5T5T - chains A and B of the 3 polymer chains in the assembly; structure by X-ray diffraction, 3.46 A resolution.

[Chain A]
Molecule: 5'-AMP-activated protein kinase catalytic subunit alpha-1
From: Rattus norvegicus
Notes: EC 2.7.11.1, 2.7.11.27, 2.7.11.31, 2.7.11.26
UniProt: P54645 (AAPK1_RAT); residues 0-548 here correspond to UniProt positions 11-559 (UniProt number = residue number + 11)
Sequence (503 residues; row label = number of the first residue in the row; note: 47 numbers in that range are skipped by the numbering (no residue carries them; nothing is unmodelled there); numbers below 1 keep their minus sign (Gly-1 is residue -1)):
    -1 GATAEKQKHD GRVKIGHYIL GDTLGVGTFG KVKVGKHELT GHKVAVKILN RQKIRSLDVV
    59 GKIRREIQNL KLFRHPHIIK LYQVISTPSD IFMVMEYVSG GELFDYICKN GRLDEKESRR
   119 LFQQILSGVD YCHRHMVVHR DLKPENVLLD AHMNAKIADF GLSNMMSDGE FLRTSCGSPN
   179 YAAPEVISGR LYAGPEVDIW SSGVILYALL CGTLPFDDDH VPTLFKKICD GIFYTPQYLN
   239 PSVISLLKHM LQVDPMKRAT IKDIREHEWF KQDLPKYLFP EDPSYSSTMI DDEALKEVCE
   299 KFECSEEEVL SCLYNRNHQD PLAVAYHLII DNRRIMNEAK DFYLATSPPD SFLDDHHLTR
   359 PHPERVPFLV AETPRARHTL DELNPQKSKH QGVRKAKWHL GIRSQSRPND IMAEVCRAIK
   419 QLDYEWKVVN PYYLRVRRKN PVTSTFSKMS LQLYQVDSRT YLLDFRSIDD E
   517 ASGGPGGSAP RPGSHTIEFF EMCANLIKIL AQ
Not modelled in the structure: -1 to 8, 280-393, 517-526
Modified / non-standard residues: Thr172 (phosphothreonine; TPO)
Sequence notes: expression tag (-1); linker (517-520, 522-524)
Ligand contacts:
  - 75O (6-chloro-5-[6-(dimethylamino)-2-methoxypyridin-3-yl]-1H-indole-3-carboxylic acid): Val11, Leu18, Gly19, Lys29, Lys31, Ile46, Asn48, Asp88, Phe90
  - staurosporine (STU): Leu22, Gly23, Val24, Gly25, Val30, Ala43, Lys45, Ile77, Met93, Glu94, Tyr95, Val96, Gly99, Glu100, Glu143, Asn144, Leu146, Ala156, Asp157
Swiss-Prot annotation at these positions:
  - active site: Asp139 (Proton acceptor)
  - binding site (ATP): Leu22 to Val30, Lys45
  - modified residue: Thr21 (Phosphothreonine), Thr172 (Phosphothreonine), Thr258 (Phosphothreonine), Thr344 (Phosphothreonine), Ser345 (Phosphoserine), Ser349 (Phosphoserine), Thr357 (Phosphothreonine), Thr371 (Phosphothreonine), Ser386 (Phosphoserine), Ser456 (Phosphoserine)

[Chain B]
Molecule: 5'-AMP-activated protein kinase subunit beta-1
From: Rattus norvegicus
UniProt: P80386 (AAKB1_RAT); residues 68-270 here = UniProt positions 68-270
Sequence (204 residues; numbered 67 to 270; the number before each row is that of its first residue):
    67 MEVNEKAPAQ ARPTVFRWTG GGKEVYLSGS FNNWSKLPLT RDHNNFVAIL DLPEGEHQYK
   127 FFVDGQWTHD PSEPIVTSQL GTVNNIIQVK KTDFEVFDAL MVDSQKCSDV SELSSSPPGP
   187 YHQEPYISKP EERFKAPPIL PPHLLQVILN KDTGISCDPA LLPEPNHVML NHLYALSIKD
   247 GVMVLSATHR YKKKYVTTLL YKPI
Not modelled in the structure: 67-76, 175-200, 218-222
Sequence notes: initiating methionine (67); engineered mutation Asp108 (Ser in P80386), His109 (Gln in P80386)
Ligand contacts: 75O (6-chloro-5-[6-(dimethylamino)-2-methoxypyridin-3-yl]-1H-indole-3-carboxylic acid): Val81, Arg83, Thr106, Arg107, Asp108, His109, Asn111, Phe112, Val113, Ile115
Swiss-Prot annotation at these positions:
  - modified residue: Ser96 (Phosphoserine), Ser101 (Phosphoserine), Thr148 (Phosphothreonine), Ser182 (Phosphoserine), Lys201 (N6-succinyllysine)

[How chain A and chain B interact]
Pairs across the interface - 122 pairs, chain A then chain B:
  Gly9(A) - Thr106(B)
  Val11(A) - Thr106(B)
  Val11(A) - Val113(B)  hydrophobic
  Val11(A) - Ile115(B)  hydrophobic
  Lys12(A) - Ile115(B)
  Ile13(A) - Pro79(B)  hydrophobic
  Ile13(A) - Ile115(B)  hydrophobic
  Leu18(A) - Ile115(B)  hydrophobic
  Thr21(A) - Asp108(B)
  Lys29(A) - Asp108(B)  salt bridge
  Lys29(A) - His109(B)
  Lys31(A) - Asp108(B)  salt bridge
  Asn48(A) - Arg83(B)
  Arg49(A) - Asp159(B)  salt bridge
  Arg49(A) - Ala165(B)  hydrogen bond (side chain-backbone)
  Arg49(A) - Asp169(B)  salt bridge
  Arg53(A) - Asp169(B)
  Arg53(A) - Lys172(B)  hydrogen bond (side chain-backbone)
  Arg53(A) - Cys173(B)
  Val58(A) - Leu166(B)
  Ile61(A) - Leu166(B)  hydrophobic
  Arg62(A) - Phe163(B)
  Ile65(A) - Val162(B)  hydrophobic
  Ile65(A) - Phe163(B)  hydrophobic
  Ile65(A) - Leu166(B)  hydrophobic
  Gln66(A) - Phe163(B)
  Val82(A) - Val162(B)
  Ser84(A) - Asp159(B)  hydrogen bond (side chain-backbone)
  Ser84(A) - Phe160(B)
  Ser84(A) - Val162(B)
  Ser84(A) - Ala165(B)
  Thr85(A) - Pro79(B)
  Thr85(A) - Val81(B)
  Thr85(A) - Asp159(B)
  Pro86(A) - Pro79(B)
  Pro86(A) - Thr80(B)
  Pro86(A) - Val155(B)  hydrophobic
  Pro86(A) - Asp159(B)
  Ser87(A) - Val81(B)
  Asp88(A) - Val81(B)
  Ile89(A) - Leu166(B)  hydrophobic
  Phe90(A) - Val81(B)  hydrophobic
  Phe90(A) - Ile115(B)  hydrophobic
  Met134(A) - His233(B)
  Met164(A) - His233(B)
  Ser165(A) - His233(B)
  Asp166(A) - His233(B)
  Asp166(A) - Leu236(B)
  Asp166(A) - Arg256(B)  salt bridge
  Gly167(A) - His233(B)  hydrogen bond (backbone-backbone)
  Gly167(A) - Val234(B)
  Gly167(A) - Leu236(B)
  Gly167(A) - His238(B)  hydrogen bond (backbone-side chain)
  Glu168(A) - Val234(B)
  Phe169(A) - Pro207(B)  hydrophobic
  Phe169(A) - His209(B)
  Phe169(A) - Leu210(B)  hydrophobic
  Phe169(A) - Val234(B)  hydrophobic
  Arg188(A) - Ile205(B)
  Leu189(A) - Pro204(B)  hydrophobic
  Leu189(A) - Pro207(B)  hydrophobic
  Ala191(A) - His209(B)
  Ala191(A) - His233(B)
  Glu194(A) - His209(B)  salt bridge
  Met254(A) - Pro208(B)  hydrophobic
  Met254(A) - His209(B)
  Met254(A) - Gln212(B)
  Ala394(A) - Asn216(B)  hydrogen bond (backbone-side chain)
  Lys395(A) - Leu242(B)
  Trp396(A) - Leu215(B)
  Trp396(A) - Asn216(B)
  Trp396(A) - Ala241(B)
  Trp396(A) - Leu242(B)
  Trp396(A) - Val250(B)  hydrophobic
  Trp396(A) - Ser252(B)
  Trp396(A) - Leu265(B)  hydrophobic
  His397(A) - Tyr240(B)
  His397(A) - Ala241(B)  hydrogen bond (backbone-backbone)
  Leu398(A) - Leu210(B)  hydrophobic
  Leu398(A) - His238(B)
  Leu398(A) - Leu239(B)
  Leu398(A) - Tyr240(B)
  Gly399(A) - Leu239(B)  hydrogen bond (backbone-backbone)
  Asn428(A) - Lys201(B)
  Tyr430(A) - Lys201(B)  hydrogen bond (side chain-backbone)
  Tyr430(A) - Ala202(B)
  Tyr430(A) - Pro203(B)
  Gln450(A) - Pro204(B)
  Leu451(A) - Pro203(B)
  Leu451(A) - Pro204(B)
  Tyr452(A) - Pro204(B)
  Tyr452(A) - Leu206(B)  hydrophobic
  Tyr452(A) - Pro207(B)
  Gln453(A) - Pro203(B)
  Gln453(A) - Pro204(B)  hydrogen bond (backbone-backbone)
  Gln453(A) - Ile205(B)
  Gln453(A) - Leu206(B)  hydrogen bond (backbone-backbone)
  Val454(A) - Leu206(B)  hydrophobic
  Tyr459(A) - Pro203(B)  hydrophobic
  Asp462(A) - His238(B)  salt bridge
  Phe463(A) - Asn237(B)
  Phe463(A) - His238(B)
  Phe463(A) - Leu239(B)  hydrogen bond (backbone-backbone)
  Arg464(A) - Asn237(B)
  Arg464(A) - His238(B)
  Ser465(A) - Asn237(B)  hydrogen bond (backbone-backbone)
  Ser465(A) - His255(B)
  Thr532(A) - His255(B)
  Thr532(A) - Thr264(B)
  Ile533(A) - Thr264(B)
  Ile533(A) - Leu266(B)  hydrophobic
  Phe535(A) - Asn237(B)
  Phe535(A) - Leu239(B)  hydrophobic
  Phe536(A) - Leu239(B)  hydrophobic
  Phe536(A) - Leu251(B)
  Phe536(A) - Ser252(B)
  Phe536(A) - Ala253(B)
  Phe536(A) - Thr264(B)
  Phe536(A) - Leu266(B)  hydrophobic
  Cys539(A) - Leu239(B)  hydrophobic
  Ala540(A) - Leu251(B)  hydrophobic
  Ile543(A) - Leu239(B)  hydrophobic
Interface residues without a listed pair, chain A (69 interface residues in all): Arg10, Gly19, Ile52, Asp56, Ile83, Pro253, Pro406, Pro429
Interface residues without a listed pair, chain B (55 interface residues in all): Glu161, Val168, Ser170, Val213, Ser243

[Overview]
The interface between chain A and chain B involves 69 residues on one side and 55 on the other, with 13
hydrogen bonds and 7 salt bridges. Polar pairs include Lys29(A)-Asp108(B), Lys31(A)-Asp108(B) and
Arg49(A)-Asp159(B). Compound 75O is bound between chain A and chain B.
Chain A is 5'-AMP-activated protein kinase catalytic subunit alpha-1 and chain B is 5'-AMP-activated protein
kinase subunit beta-1, both from Rattus norvegicus; the structure, AMPK bound to allosteric activator, was
determined by X-ray diffraction.
